7QOO - chains O and P of the 15 polymer chains in the assembly; structure by electron microscopy, 4.60 A resolution (low resolution: residue-level contacts below are approximate; hydrogen-bond / salt-bridge calls are withheld).

Chain O:
Molecule: Centromere protein O
From: Homo sapiens
UniProtKB: Q9BU64 (CENPO_HUMAN); residue numbers follow UniProt; this construct covers 1-300
Amino-acid sequence (300 residues; row label = number of the first residue in the row):
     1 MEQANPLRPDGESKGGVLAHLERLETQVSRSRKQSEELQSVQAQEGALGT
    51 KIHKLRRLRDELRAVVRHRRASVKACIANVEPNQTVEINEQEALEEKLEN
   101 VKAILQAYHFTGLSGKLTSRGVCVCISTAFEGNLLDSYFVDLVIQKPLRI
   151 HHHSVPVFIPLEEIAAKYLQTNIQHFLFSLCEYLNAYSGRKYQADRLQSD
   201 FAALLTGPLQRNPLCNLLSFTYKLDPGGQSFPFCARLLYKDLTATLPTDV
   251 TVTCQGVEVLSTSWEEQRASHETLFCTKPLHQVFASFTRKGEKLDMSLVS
Not modelled in the structure: 1-90, 290-300
Curated features (UniProtKB/Swiss-Prot):
  - modified residue: Ser35 (Phosphoserine)

Chain P:
Molecule: Centromere protein P
From: Homo sapiens
UniProtKB: Q6IPU0 (CENPP_HUMAN); residue numbers follow UniProt; this construct covers 1-288
Amino-acid sequence (288 residues; each row starts with the number of its first residue):
     1 MDAELAEVRALQAEIAALRRACEDPPAPWEEKSRVQKSFQAIHQFNLEGW
    51 KSSKDLKNQLGHLESELSFLSTLTGINIRNHSKQTEDLTSTEMTEKSIRK
   101 VLQRHRLSGNCHMVTFQLEFQILEIQNKERLSSAVTDLNIIMEPTECSEL
   151 SEFVSRAEERKDLFMFFRSLHFFVEWFEYRKRTFKHLKEKYPDAVYLSEG
   201 PSSCSMGIRSASRPGFELVIVWRIQIDEDGKVFPKLDLLTKVPQRALELD
   251 KNRAIETAPLSFRTLVGLLGIEAALESLIKSLCAEENN
Not modelled in the structure: 1-55
Curated features (UniProtKB/Swiss-Prot):
  - modified residue: Ser38 (Phosphoserine)

How chain O and chain P interact:
Residue-residue contacts (51; chain O residue first):
  Gln91(O) with Leu56(P)
  Leu98(O) with Leu63(P)
  Val101(O) with Leu60(P); Leu67(P)
  Ala103(O) with His81(P)
  Ile104(O) with Leu67(P); Ile78(P)
  Ala107(O) with His81(P); Leu107(P)
  Tyr108(O) with Leu67(P); Leu70(P); Ile76(P); Ile78(P)
  Phe110(O) with His105(P); Phe164(P); Phe167(P)
  Thr111(O) with Ile76(P); Phe164(P); Phe167(P)
  Gly112(O) with Phe164(P)
  Gly115(O) with Leu70(P)
  Lys116(O) with Glu66(P)
  Leu117(O) with Glu66(P); Phe69(P)
  Val122(O) with Phe69(P)
  Ala129(O) with Asp162(P); Phe164(P)
  Glu131(O) with Arg160(P)
  Gly132(O) with Ala134(P); Val135(P); Lys161(P)
  Asn133(O) with Ser133(P); Ala134(P)
  Leu134(O) with Ser133(P)
  Ile173(O) with Leu73(P)
  Gln174(O) with Thr72(P); Leu73(P); His171(P); Glu175(P)
  Leu177(O) with Leu73(P)
  Phe178(O) with Thr74(P); His171(P); Phe172(P)
  Cys181(O) with Arg168(P)
  Glu182(O) with Arg168(P); Phe172(P); Gly230(P)
  Asn185(O) with Met165(P); Arg168(P)
  Thr243(O) with Asp229(P)
  Ala244(O) with Asp229(P)
Also at the interface, not in a pair above, chain O (37 interface residues in all): Leu94, Lys97, Leu105, His109, Leu113, Val124, Ser127, Phe130, Leu246
Also at the interface, not in a pair above, chain P (36 interface residues in all): Lys57, Ser71, Arg79, Leu163, Glu228, Lys231

In short:
37 residues of chain O face 36 of chain P across their interface.
Here chain O is Centromere protein O and chain P is Centromere protein P, both from Homo sapiens. Entry 7QOO
(Structure of the human inner kinetochore CCAN complex) was determined by electron microscopy.
